Entry 6HPJ (solution NMR); this record covers chains B and A.

== Chain B ==
Name: Immunoglobulin G-binding protein G, Serine/arginine-rich splicing factor 1
From: Streptococcus sp. group G
Reference sequence: chimeric construct of P19909, Q07955: residues -61 to -8 from P19909 (SPG2_STRSG) positions 304-357 (UniProt number = residue number + 365); residues 1-97 from Q07955 positions 1-97 (same numbers)
Sequence (161 residues; row label = number of the first residue in the row; numbers below 1 keep their minus sign (Met-63 is residue -63)):
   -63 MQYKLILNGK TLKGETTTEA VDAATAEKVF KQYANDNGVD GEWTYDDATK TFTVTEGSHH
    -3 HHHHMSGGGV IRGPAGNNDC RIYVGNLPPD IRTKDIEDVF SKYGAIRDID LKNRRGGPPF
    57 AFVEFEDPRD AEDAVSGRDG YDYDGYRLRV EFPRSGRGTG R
Disordered / not traced: -63 to 5, 90-97
Sequence notes: initiating methionine (-63); expression tag (-62); linker (-7 to 0); conflict Ser37 (Tyr in Q07955), Ser72 (Tyr in Q07955)
Reported in the primary citation:
  - binding site for the 6-nt RNA strand (chain A): Ile7, Arg8, Arg17, Tyr19, Lys48, Phe58, Glu87
  - mutagenesis - N14A, Y19A: decreased binding to RNA
  - contacts within the chain: Asp46-Lys48
  - specificity-determining residues: Asn14, Glu87
  - mutagenesis - E87N: increased binding to polyU
  - post-translational modification sites: Tyr19 (citing earlier work)
  - mutagenesis - R8A, N14A: decreased binding to the 6-nt RNA strand (chain A)
  - mutagenesis - E87N: increased signaling

== Chain A ==
Molecule: 6-nt RNA strand
Sequence (6 nucleotides; row label = number of the first residue in the row):
    90 AACAAA

== How chain B and chain A interact ==
Contacting residue pairs - 35 pairs, chain B then chain A:
  Ile7(B) with A93(A), sugar contact
  Arg8(B) with A93(A), base contact
  Gly9(B) with A93(A), base contact; A95(A), base contact
  Pro10(B) with A95(A), base contact
  Arg17(B) with A93(A), base contact
  Tyr19(B) with A90(A), sugar contact; A91(A), sugar contact; C92(A), base contact
  Gly21(B) with A91(A), sugar contact
  Asn22(B) with A91(A), base contact
  Leu23(B) with A91(A), base contact
  Asp46(B) with A93(A), base contact; A95(A), base contact
  Lys48(B) with A93(A), sugar contact; A94(A), sugar contact; A95(A), phosphate contact
  Arg50(B) with A94(A), phosphate contact; A95(A), phosphate contact
  Gly52(B) with A94(A), base contact
  Gly53(B) with A94(A), base contact
  Pro54(B) with C92(A), phosphate contact
  Pro55(B) with A91(A), sugar contact
  Phe56(B) with A91(A), sugar contact; C92(A), sugar contact; A93(A), phosphate contact; A94(A), base contact
  Phe58(B) with C92(A), base contact; A93(A), base contact
  Arg83(B) with A91(A), phosphate contact
  Arg85(B) with A90(A), phosphate contact; A91(A), phosphate contact
  Glu87(B) with C92(A), base contact
  Phe88(B) with C92(A), base contact
  Pro89(B) with C92(A), base contact
Other interface residues (no listed pair), chain B (26 interface residues in all): Val20, Arg51, Tyr82

== Overview ==
26 residues of chain B and 6 residues of chain A are in contact. The paper reports a binding site for the 6-nt
RNA strand (chain A) at Ile7(B), Arg8(B) and Arg17(B) among others; N14A and Y19A of chain B reduce binding to
RNA; 4 substitutions were tested in all.
Chain B is Immunoglobulin G-binding protein G, Serine/arginine-rich splicing factor 1 (Streptococcus sp. group
G) and chain A is a 6-nt RNA strand; the structure, Structure of human SRSF1 RRM1 bound to AACAAA RNA, was
determined by solution NMR.
